4X4I - chains A and F of the 6 polymer chains in the assembly; structure by X-ray diffraction, 2.80 A resolution.

== Chain A ==
Molecule: Regulatory protein
Organism: Enterobacter sp. RFL1396
UniProt: Q8GGH0 (Q8GGH0_9ENTR); residue numbers follow UniProt; this construct covers 1-79
Amino-acid sequence (82 residues; numbered -2 to 79; the number before each row is that of its first residue; numbers below 1 keep their minus sign (Gly-2 is residue -2)):
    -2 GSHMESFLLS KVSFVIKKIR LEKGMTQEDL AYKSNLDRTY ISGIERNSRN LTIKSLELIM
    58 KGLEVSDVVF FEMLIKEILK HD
Disordered / not traced: -2 to 1, 78-79
Differences from the reference sequence: expression tag (-2 to 0)

== Chain F ==
Molecule: 35-nt DNA strand
Sequence (35 nucleotides; numbered 1 to 35; the number before each row is that of its first residue):
     1 ATGTTGACTA TAATCACACG GACTATAAGT CACAT
What the authors report for this chain:
  - conformationally variable residues: DT24, DA25

== How chain A and chain F interact ==
Contacting residue pairs (13; chain A residue first):
  Leu33(A) - DG29(F)  phosphate contact
  Asp34(A) - DT30(F)  base contact
  Thr36(A) - DT30(F)  base contact
  Thr36(A) - DC31(F)  base contact
  Thr36(A) - DA32(F)  base contact
  Tyr37(A) - DA28(F)  hydrogen bond to the phosphate
  Arg46(A) - DA28(F)  hydrogen bond to the base
  Arg46(A) - DG29(F)  hydrogen bond to the base
  Asn47(A) - DA27(F)  hydrogen bond to the phosphate
  Leu48(A) - DA28(F)  phosphate contact
  Thr49(A) - DA27(F)  phosphate contact
  Thr49(A) - DA28(F)  hydrogen bond to the phosphate
  Ser52(A) - DA28(F)  hydrogen bond to the phosphate

== Overview ==
9 residues of chain A face 6 of chain F across their interface, with 6 hydrogen bonds. Among the polar pairs
are Arg46(A)-DA28(F), Arg46(A)-DG29(F) and Tyr37(A)-DA28(F). The paper reports conformational variability at
DT24(F) and DA25(F).
Chain A is Regulatory protein (Enterobacter sp. RFL1396) and chain F is a 35-nt DNA strand; the structure,
RADIATION DAMAGE TO THE NUCLEOPROTEIN COMPLEX C.Esp1396I: DOSE (DWD) 44.6 MGy, was determined by X-ray
diffraction, deposited together with 4X4B, 4X4C, 4X4D, 4X4E, 4X4F, 4X4G and 4X4H.
